5FQ7 - chains A and D of the 10 polymer chains in the assembly; structure by X-ray diffraction, 3.40 A resolution.

== Chain A ==
Molecule: BT_2263
Organism: Bacteroides thetaiotaomicron
UniProtKB: Q8A5H6 (Q8A5H6_BACTN); residues 1-480 here correspond to UniProt positions 19-498 (UniProt number = residue number + 18)
Chain sequence (480 residues; each row starts with the number of its first residue):
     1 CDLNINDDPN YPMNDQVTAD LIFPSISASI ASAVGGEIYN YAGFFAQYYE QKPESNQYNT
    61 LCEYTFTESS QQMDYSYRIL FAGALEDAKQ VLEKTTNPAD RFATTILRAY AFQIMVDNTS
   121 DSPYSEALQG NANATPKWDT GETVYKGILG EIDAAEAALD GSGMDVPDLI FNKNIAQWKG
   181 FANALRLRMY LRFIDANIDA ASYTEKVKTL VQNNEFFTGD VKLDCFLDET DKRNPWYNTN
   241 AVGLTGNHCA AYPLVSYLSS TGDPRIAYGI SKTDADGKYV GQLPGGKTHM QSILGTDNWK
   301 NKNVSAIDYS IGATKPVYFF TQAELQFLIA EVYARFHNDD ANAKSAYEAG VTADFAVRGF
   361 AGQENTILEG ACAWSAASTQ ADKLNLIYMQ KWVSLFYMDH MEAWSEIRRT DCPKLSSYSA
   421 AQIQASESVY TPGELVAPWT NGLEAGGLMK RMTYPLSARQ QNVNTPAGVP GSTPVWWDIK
Metal / ion sites: Mg2+: A82 (shared with 2 residues of chain B)

== Chain D ==
Molecule: BT_2264
Organism: Bacteroides thetaiotaomicron
UniProtKB: Q8A5H5 (Q8A5H5_BACTN); numbering as in UniProt (aligned over 1-984)
Chain sequence (984 residues; numbered 1 to 984; the number before each row is that of its first residue):
     1 MQTQEVAIKP NLKVVLRSDA QQIDEVVVTA MGIKRSEKAL GYAATSVGGE KIAESRTSDV
    61 MSSLAGKIAG VQISSTSSDP GASNSVIIRG VSSLSGTNQP LYVVDGVPLN NSTVYSTDGL
   121 NSGYDFGNGA NAINPDDVAN MTILKGAAAT ALYGSRAANG VVMITTKSGR KEKGVGIEYN
   181 GGVQWSTVLR LPEFQNEFGM GWNGNHTELE NGSWGPRFDG SMQLWGNVYN NSQKLKPYVA
   241 MPDNIKDFFD AGFRYSNSLS FNGATDKSDY YVSFSQISDD GMIPTDADSY DKYTFSARGS
   301 HKAGALTFSS SLNYAYQKNN FATTGQGLSM LNSLYQTPRD ISIIGLEDQN DPFNTPGYYY
   361 TPYGVMNPYY ILNNYLNEYE SERFYGKFQL DYEFLKYFKF TYRMGLDTTT GQSDKGKPNL
   421 YALYYEGTPN GEGQGSSSPF SGETGQYSEQ ITRRREINQD IMVNFNMPVN DFNINALVGF
   481 NGNERKVSYQ YSEVNDLTIP TWFNLKNSGK TPIVEQHMEL RRLMGVFGQF EGSWKNMLYL
   541 TVTARNDWSS TLPKENRSFF YPGITGSFIF SELLNDNLQD VITFGKIRAS WGKTGNDADV
   601 YMVNPVYAQS SNRIPFGSLT FPLGGVNAYS AGNVLGSNTL SPEMTTESEV GLNMAFFKNR
   661 LSFDVSYYNR NTDKQIFSLA MDPASGYTAQ NMNLGKIRNR GIELLISGTP IRTKDFSWEL
   721 TWNFTKNWSK VISLPEELGG ITTIYGLNGG TSMYAITGMP VGVFKAQVAE RDPQGRIVVN
   781 SSTGLPVEAS EFGICGDMNN KYQMGVSTNL KYKGISLGID FDIRQGGVMY SRTKDINYFT
   841 GNAIQTAYND RNPLIVPNSV NKIVNGENVT YVENTTPITS SNIYKYWGDG GSDMGSCFLV
   901 DKSYVKLRSV VLGWDLPKRW LAKTPFQAVK VSAYGNNLFV WTPSSNTFID PEMTSFGNDL
   961 EGNYGEYTAN PSSRRFGFNL MVKF
Unresolved in the structure: 1-37, 574-577
Metal / ion sites: Na+ site 1: D280, G281, I283, T285, D288; Mg2+: A631, N633 (shared with 1 residue of chain C); Na+ site 2 near D850 (its only coordinating residue here)

== Chain A / chain D interface ==
Contacting residue pairs (10; chain A residue first):
  P9(A) - N504(D)
  N10(A) - W502(D)
  N10(A) - K506(D)  hydrogen bond (backbone-side chain)
  Y11(A) - W502(D)
  Y11(A) - K506(D)
  P12(A) - I499(D)  hydrophobic
  P12(A) - W502(D)
  Q16(A) - I499(D)
  L21(A) - T498(D)
  L21(A) - I499(D)  hydrophobic
Other interface residues (no listed pair), chain A (7 interface residues in all): V17
Other interface residues (no listed pair), chain D (6 interface residues in all): T501

== In short ==
7 residues of chain A face 6 of chain D across their interface; the contacts include 1 hydrogen bond. The
hydrogen-bonded pair is N10(A)-K506(D). A631(D) and N633(D) coordinate Mg2+. The Na+ site 1 is built by
D280(D), G281(D), I283(D), T285(D) and D288(D).
Here chain A is BT_2263 and chain D is BT_2264, both from Bacteroides thetaiotaomicron. Entry 5FQ7 (Crystal
structure of the SusCD complex BT2261-2264 from Bacteroides thetaiotaomicron) was determined by X-ray
diffraction, deposited together with 5FQ6, 5FQ8 and 5T4Y.
